6BZY - chains L and B of the 3 polymer chains in the assembly; structure by X-ray diffraction, 1.60 A resolution.

Chain L:
Protein: 22D11 Light Chain
From: Mus musculus
Chain sequence (218 residues; each row starts with the number of its first residue; a row labelled like 27A-27D holds insertion residues (27A, then the next letters in order)):
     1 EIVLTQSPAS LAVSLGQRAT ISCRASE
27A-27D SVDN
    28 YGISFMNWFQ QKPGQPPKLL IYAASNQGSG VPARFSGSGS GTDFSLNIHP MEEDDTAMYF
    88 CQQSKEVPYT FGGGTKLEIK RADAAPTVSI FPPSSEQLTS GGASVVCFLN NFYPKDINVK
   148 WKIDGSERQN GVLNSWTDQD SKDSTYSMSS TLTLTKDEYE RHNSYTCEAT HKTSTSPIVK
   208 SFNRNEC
Unresolved in the structure: 212-214
Disulfide bonds: Cys23-Cys88, Cys134-Cys194

Chain B:
Protein: E2 AS412 peptide
From: Hepacivirus C
Chain sequence (13 residues; row label = number of the first residue in the row):
   411 RQLINTNGSW HIN
Unresolved in the structure: 411, 423

Interface between chain L and chain B:
Contacting residue pairs - 12 pairs, chain L then chain B:
  Tyr28(L) with Leu413(B), hydrophobic; Trp420(B), hydrogen bond (side chain-backbone); His421(B); Ile422(B), hydrophobic
  Ile30(L) with Leu413(B), hydrophobic
  Phe32(L) with Leu413(B), hydrophobic; Trp420(B)
  Ser91(L) with Trp420(B), hydrogen bond (backbone-side chain)
  Lys92(L) with Trp420(B)
  Val94(L) with Gly418(B)
  Tyr96(L) with Asn415(B), hydrogen bond; Trp420(B)

Overview:
Chain L and chain B form an interface of 7 and 6 residues respectively; the contacts include 3 hydrogen bonds.
Among the polar pairs are Tyr28(L)-Trp420(B), Ser91(L)-Trp420(B) and Tyr96(L)-Asn415(B).
Chain L is 22D11 Light Chain (Mus musculus) and chain B is E2 AS412 peptide (Hepacivirus C); the structure,
Structure of the Hepatitis C virus envelope glycoprotein E2 antigenic region 412-423 bound to the 22D11 ...,
was determined by X-ray diffraction (same publication as 6BZU).
